4YG4 - chains A and F of the 4 polymer chains in the assembly; structure by X-ray diffraction, 3.50 A resolution.

# Chain A
Molecule: Antitoxin HipB
Source organism: Escherichia coli (strain K12)
UniProtKB: P23873 (HIPB_ECOLI); residues 4-74 here = UniProt positions 4-74
Sequence (71 residues; numbered 4 to 74; the number before each row is that of its first residue):
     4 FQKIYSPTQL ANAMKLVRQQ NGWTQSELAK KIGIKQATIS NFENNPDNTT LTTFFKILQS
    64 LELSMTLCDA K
Not modelled in the structure: 73-74
UniProt features mapped onto this chain:
  - DNA-binding region: Arg21 to Asn47 (H-T-H motif)

# Chain F
Molecule: 20-nt DNA strand
Sequence (20 nucleotides; each row starts with the number of its first residue):
   728 ATATCCCCTT AAGGGGATAA

# Interface between chain A and chain F
Pairs across the interface (12):
  Lys18(A) - DA730(F)  salt bridge to the phosphate
  Arg21(A) - DT729(F)  salt bridge to the phosphate
  Thr27(A) - DA728(F)  sugar contact
  Thr27(A) - DT729(F)  hydrogen bond to the phosphate
  Gln28(A) - DT729(F)  hydrogen bond to the phosphate
  Gln28(A) - DA730(F)  hydrogen bond to the phosphate
  Gln39(A) - DA730(F)  hydrogen bond to the base
  Ala40(A) - DT731(F)  base contact
  Ser43(A) - DT729(F)  sugar contact
  Ser43(A) - DA730(F)  hydrogen bond to the phosphate
  Glu46(A) - DA730(F)  phosphate contact
  Asn47(A) - DA730(F)  phosphate contact
Also at the interface, not in a pair above, chain A (11 interface residues in all): Trp26, Ser29
Also at the interface, not in a pair above, chain F (5 interface residues in all): DC732

# Summary
11 residues of chain A face 5 of chain F across their interface, with 5 hydrogen bonds and 2 salt bridges.
Among the polar pairs are Gln39(A)-DA730(F), Thr27(A)-DT729(F) and Gln28(A)-DT729(F). Curated annotation
(UniProt) lists 2 mutagenesis sites on chain A.
Here chain A is Antitoxin HipB (Escherichia coli (strain K12)) and chain F is a 20-nt DNA strand. Entry 4YG4
(HipB-O1-O1* complex) was determined by X-ray diffraction (same publication as 5K98, 4YG1 and 4YG7).
